Entry 7UKO (X-ray diffraction, 2.60 A resolution); this record covers chains A and B of the 4 polymer chains in the assembly.

Chain A:
Name: Integrin alpha-IIb heavy chain
From: Homo sapiens
UniProtKB: P08514 (ITA2B_HUMAN); residues 1-457 here correspond to UniProt positions 32-488 (UniProt number = residue number + 31)
Sequence (457 residues; numbered 1 to 457; the number before each row is that of its first residue):
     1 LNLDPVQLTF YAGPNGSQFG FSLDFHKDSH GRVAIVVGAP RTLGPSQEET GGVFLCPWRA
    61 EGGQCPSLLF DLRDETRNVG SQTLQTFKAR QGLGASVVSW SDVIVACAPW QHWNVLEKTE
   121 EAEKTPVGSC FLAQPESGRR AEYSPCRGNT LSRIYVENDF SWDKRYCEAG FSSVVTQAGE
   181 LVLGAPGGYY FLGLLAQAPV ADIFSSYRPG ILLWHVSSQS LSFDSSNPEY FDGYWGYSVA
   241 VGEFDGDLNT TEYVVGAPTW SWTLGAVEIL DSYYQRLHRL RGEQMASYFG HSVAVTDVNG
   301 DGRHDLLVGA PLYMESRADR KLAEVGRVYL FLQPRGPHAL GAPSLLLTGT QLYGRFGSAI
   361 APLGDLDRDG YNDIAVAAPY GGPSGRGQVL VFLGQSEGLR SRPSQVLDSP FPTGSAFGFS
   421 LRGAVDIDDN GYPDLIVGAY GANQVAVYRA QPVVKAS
Not modelled in the structure: 455-457
Disulfide bonds: Cys56-Cys65, Cys107-Cys130, Cys146-Cys167
Ion coordination: Ca2+ site 1: Glu243, Asp245, Asp247, Thr250, Glu252; Ca2+ site 2: Asp297, Asn299, Asp301, Arg303, Asp305; Ca2+ site 3: Asp365, Asp367, Asp369, Tyr371, Asp373; Ca2+ site 4: Asp426, Asp428, Asn430, Tyr432, Asp434
Residues lining bound ligands: sibrafiban (active form) (XQS): Asp159, Phe160, Tyr189, Tyr190, Leu192, Asp224, Ser225, Ser226, Phe231
UniProt features mapped onto this chain:
  - binding site (Ca(2+)): Glu243, Asp245, Asp247, Thr250, Glu252, Asp297, Asn299, Asp301, Arg303, Asp305, Asp365, Asp367, Asp369, Tyr371, Asp373, Asp426, Asp428, Asn430, Tyr432, Asp434
  - glycosylation (N-linked (GlcNAc...) asparagine): Asn15, Asn249

Chain B:
Name: Isoform Beta-3C of Integrin beta-3
From: Homo sapiens
UniProtKB: P05106 (ITB3_HUMAN), isoform P05106-3; residues 1-472 here correspond to UniProt positions 27-498 (UniProt number = residue number + 26)
Sequence (472 residues; numbered 1 to 472; the number before each row is that of its first residue):
     1 GPNICTTRGV SSCQQCLAVS PMCAWCSDEA LPLGSPRCDL KENLLKDNCA PESIEFPVSE
    61 ARVLEDRPLS DKGSGDSSQV TQVSPQRIAL RLRPDDSKNF SIQVRQVEDY PVDIYYLMDL
   121 SYSMKDDLWS IQNLGTKLAT QMRKLTSNLR IGFGAFVDKP VSPYMYISPP EALENPCYDM
   181 KTTCLPMFGY KHVLTLTDQV TRFNEEVKKQ SVSRNRDAPE GGFDAIMQAT VCDEKIGWRN
   241 DASHLLVFTT DAKTHIALDG RLAGIVQPND GQCHVGSDNH YSASTTMDYP SLGLMTEKLS
   301 QKNINLIFAV TENVVNLYQN YSELIPGTTV GVLSMDSSNV LQLIVDAYGK IRSKVELEVR
   361 DLPEELSLSF NATCLNNEVI PGLKSCMGLK IGDTVSFSIE AKVRGCPQEK EKSFTIKPVG
   421 FKDSLIVQVT FDCDCACQAQ AEPNSHRCNN GNGTFECGVC RCGPGWLGSQ CE
Not modelled in the structure: 467-472
Disulfide bonds: Cys5-Cys23, Cys13-Cys435, Cys16-Cys38, Cys26-Cys49, Cys177-Cys184, Cys232-Cys273, Cys374-Cys386, Cys406-Cys433, Cys437-Cys457, Cys448-Cys460
Glycans and other covalent adducts: N-acetylglucosamine (NAG) linked to Asn99, Asn320, Asn371
Ion coordination: Mn2+ site 1: Ser121, Ser123, Glu220 (together with sibrafiban (active form)); Mn2+ site 2: Ser123, Asp126, Asp127; Mn2+ site 3: Asp158, Asn215, Asp217, Pro219, Glu220
Residues lining bound ligands: sibrafiban (active form) (XQS): Ser121, Tyr122, Ser123, Ser213, Arg214, Asn215, Arg216, Asp217, Ala218, Glu220
UniProt features mapped onto this chain:
  - region: Cys177 to Cys184 (Involved in CX3CL1-, NRG1-, FGF1- and IGF1-binding), Gln267 to Met287 (CX3CL1-binding)
  - binding site (Mg(2+)): Ser121, Ser123, Glu220
  - binding site (Ca(2+)): Ser123, Asp126, Asp127, Asp158, Asn215, Asp217, Pro219, Glu220, Asp251, Met335
  - glycosylation (N-linked (GlcNAc...) asparagine): Asn99, Asn320, Asn371, Asn452
From the paper describing this entry:
  - Mn2+ coordination: Ser123
  - conformationally variable residues (loop rearrangement): Ser123
  - binding site for sibrafiban (active form): Tyr122
  - mutagenesis - N305T (6-fold): increased binding to FITC-echistatin

How chain A and chain B interact:
Contacting residue pairs (66; chain A residue first):
  Phe21(A) - Arg261(B)
  Phe21(A) - Val266(B)  hydrophobic
  Arg41(A) - Gly264(B)  hydrogen bond (side chain-backbone)
  Trp110(A) - Arg261(B)  hydrogen bond (side chain-backbone)
  Trp110(A) - Leu262(B)  hydrogen bond (side chain-backbone)
  Trp110(A) - Gly264(B)
  His112(A) - Ser162(B)  hydrogen bond
  His112(A) - Ile167(B)
  Glu121(A) - Ser168(B)  hydrogen bond
  Glu121(A) - Pro169(B)
  Glu123(A) - Ser168(B)
  Glu123(A) - Arg216(B)  salt bridge
  Lys124(A) - Ile167(B)
  Lys124(A) - Ser168(B)  hydrogen bond (backbone-side chain)
  Thr125(A) - Arg216(B)
  Pro126(A) - Ser162(B)
  Pro126(A) - Pro163(B)  hydrophobic
  Tyr166(A) - Arg216(B)
  Glu168(A) - Pro163(B)
  Glu168(A) - Leu262(B)
  Phe171(A) - Arg261(B)
  Tyr190(A) - Arg216(B)  hydrogen bond (side chain-backbone)
  Phe191(A) - Pro163(B)  hydrophobic
  Phe191(A) - Asp217(B)
  Phe231(A) - Lys253(B)  hydrogen bond (backbone-side chain)
  Asp232(A) - Pro219(B)
  Asp232(A) - Lys253(B)  salt bridge
  Tyr234(A) - His255(B)
  Tyr234(A) - Asp259(B)
  Tyr234(A) - Leu262(B)  hydrophobic
  Tyr237(A) - Leu258(B)  hydrogen bond (side chain-backbone)
  Tyr237(A) - Arg261(B)
  Thr259(A) - Asp259(B)
  Trp262(A) - Lys253(B)
  Trp262(A) - Leu317(B)
  Thr263(A) - Ile256(B)
  Thr263(A) - Tyr321(B)  hydrogen bond
  Met285(A) - Leu317(B)  hydrophobic
  Met285(A) - Asn320(B)
  Met285(A) - Tyr321(B)  hydrophobic
  Met285(A) - Leu324(B)
  Ala286(A) - Ile256(B)  hydrophobic
  Ala286(A) - Leu292(B)  hydrophobic
  Tyr288(A) - Ile256(B)  hydrophobic
  Tyr288(A) - Ala257(B)
  Tyr288(A) - Leu258(B)  hydrogen bond (side chain-backbone)
  Tyr288(A) - Asp259(B)  hydrogen bond
  His291(A) - Leu258(B)
  Pro311(A) - Leu258(B)  hydrophobic
  Leu312(A) - Ala257(B)
  Leu312(A) - Leu258(B)  hydrophobic
  Met314(A) - Leu292(B)  hydrophobic
  Met314(A) - Gly293(B)
  Met314(A) - Leu324(B)  hydrophobic
  Asp319(A) - Lys384(B)  salt bridge
  Lys321(A) - Glu358(B)  salt bridge
  Leu322(A) - Leu324(B)
  Glu324(A) - Ser291(B)  hydrogen bond
  Tyr353(A) - Gly293(B)  hydrogen bond (side chain-backbone)
  Tyr353(A) - Leu294(B)
  Tyr353(A) - Glu297(B)  hydrogen bond
  Arg355(A) - Leu258(B)
  Arg355(A) - Pro268(B)
  Tyr380(A) - Pro268(B)
  Phe419(A) - Arg261(B)
  Tyr440(A) - Val266(B)
Also at the interface, not in a pair above, chain A (42 interface residues in all): Gln18, Ala95, Asn114, Gln284, Arg320
Also at the interface, not in a pair above, chain B (33 interface residues in all): Tyr166, Ala263, Pro326

In short:
42 residues of chain A face 33 of chain B across their interface, with 15 hydrogen bonds and 4 salt bridges.
Polar pairs include Glu123(A)-Arg216(B), Asp232(A)-Lys253(B) and Asp319(A)-Lys384(B). The paper reports a
binding site for sibrafiban (active form) at Tyr122(B); N305T of chain B increases binding to FITC-echistatin.
Chain A is Integrin alpha-IIb heavy chain and chain B is Isoform Beta-3C of Integrin beta-3, both from Homo
sapiens; the structure, Integrin alpha IIB beta3 complex with sibrafiban (Mn), was determined by X-ray
diffraction together with 7L8P, 7TCT, 7TD8, 7THO, 7TMZ, 7TPD and 15 further entries from the same study.
